PDB entry 6ZXL | electron microscopy, 4.20 A resolution (low resolution: residue-level contacts below are approximate; hydrogen-bond / salt-bridge calls are withheld) | chains B and H of the 10 polymer chains in the assembly

[Chain B]
Name: Protective antigen
Organism: Bacillus anthracis
UniProt: Q68GS1 (Q68GS1_BACAN); residues 0-735 here correspond to UniProt positions 1-736 (UniProt number = residue number + 1)
Sequence (759 residues; each row starts with the number of its first residue; numbers below 1 keep their minus sign (Met-23 is residue -23)):
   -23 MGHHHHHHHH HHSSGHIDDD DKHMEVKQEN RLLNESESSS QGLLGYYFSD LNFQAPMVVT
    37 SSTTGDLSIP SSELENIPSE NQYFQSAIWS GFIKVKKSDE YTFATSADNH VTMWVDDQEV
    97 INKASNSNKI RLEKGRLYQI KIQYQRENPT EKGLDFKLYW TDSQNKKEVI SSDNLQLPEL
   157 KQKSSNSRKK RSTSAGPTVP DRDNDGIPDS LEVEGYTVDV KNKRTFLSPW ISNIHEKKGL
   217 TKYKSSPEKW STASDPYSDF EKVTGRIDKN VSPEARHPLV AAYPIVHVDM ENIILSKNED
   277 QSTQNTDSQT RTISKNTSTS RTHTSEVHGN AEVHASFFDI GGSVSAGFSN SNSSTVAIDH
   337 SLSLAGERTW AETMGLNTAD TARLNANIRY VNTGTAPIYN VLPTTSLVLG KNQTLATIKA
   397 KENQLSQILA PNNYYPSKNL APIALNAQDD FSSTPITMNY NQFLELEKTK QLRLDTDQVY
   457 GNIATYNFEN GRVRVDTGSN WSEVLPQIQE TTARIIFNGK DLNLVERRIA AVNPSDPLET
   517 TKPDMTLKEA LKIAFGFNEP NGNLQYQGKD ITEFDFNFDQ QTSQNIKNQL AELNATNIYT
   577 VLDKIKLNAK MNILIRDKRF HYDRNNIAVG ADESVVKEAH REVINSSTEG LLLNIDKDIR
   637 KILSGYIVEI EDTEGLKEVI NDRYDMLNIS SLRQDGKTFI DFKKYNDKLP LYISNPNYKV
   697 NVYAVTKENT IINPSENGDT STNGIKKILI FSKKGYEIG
Not modelled in the structure: -23 to 172, 275-286, 302-322, 735
Differences from the reference sequence: initiating methionine (-23); expression tag (-22 to -1)

[Chain H]
Name: Lethal factor
Organism: Bacillus anthracis
Notes: EC 3.4.24.83
UniProt: P15917 (LEF_BACAN); residues -32 to 776 here correspond to UniProt positions 1-809 (UniProt number = residue number + 33)
Sequence (809 residues; numbered -32 to 776; the number before each row is that of its first residue; numbers below 1 keep their minus sign (Met-32 is residue -32)):
   -32 MNIKKEFIKV ISMSCLVTAI TLSGPVFIPL VQGAGGHGDV GMHVKEKEKN KDENKRKDEE
    28 RNKTQEEHLK EIMKHIVKIE VKGEEAVKKE AAEKLLEKVP SDVLEMYKAI GGKIYIVDGD
    88 ITKHISLEAL SEDKKKIKDI YGKDALLHEH YVYAKEGYEP VLVIQSSEDY VENTEKALNV
   148 YYEIGKILSR DILSKINQPY QKFLDVLNTI KNASDSDGQD LLFTNQLKEH PTDFSVEFLE
   208 QNSNEVQEVF AKAFAYYIEP QHRDVLQLYA PEAFNYMDKF NEQEINLSLE ELKDQRMLAR
   268 YEKWEKIKQH YQHWSDSLSE EGRGLLKKLQ IPIEPKKDDI IHSLSQEEKE LLKRIQIDSS
   328 DFLSTEEKEF LKKLQIDIRD SLSEEEKELL NRIQVDSSNP LSEKEKEFLK KLKLDIQPYD
   388 INQRLQDTGG LIDSPSINLD VRKQYKRDIQ NIDALLHQSI GSTLYNKIYL YENMNINNLT
   448 ATLGADLVDS TDNTKINRGI FNEFKKNFKY SISSNYMIVD INERPALDNE RLKWRIQLSP
   508 DTRAGYLENG KLILQRNIGL EIKDVQIIKQ SEKEYIRIDA KVVPKSKIDT KIQEAQLNIN
   568 QEWNKALGLP KYTKLITFNV HNRYASNIVE SAYLILNEWK NNIQSDLIKK VTNYLVDGNG
   628 RFVFTDITLP NIAEQYTHQD EIYEQVHSKG LYVPESRSIL LHGPSKGVEL RNDSEGFIHE
   688 FGHAVDDYAG YLLDKNQSDL VTNSKKFIDI FKEEGSNLTS YGRTNEAEFF AEAFRLMHST
   748 DHAERLKVQK NAPKTFQFIN DQIKFIINS
Not modelled in the structure: -32 to 51, 346-368, 774-776
Swiss-Prot annotation at these positions:
  - region: Arg263 to Gln297 (IIA)
  - active site: Glu687 (Proton acceptor)
  - binding site (Zn(2+)): His686, His690, Tyr728, Glu735

[Interface between chain B and chain H]
Contacting residue pairs - 16 pairs, chain B then chain H:
  Val175(B) - Gln228(H)
  Ser186(B) - Thr141(H)
  Leu187(B) - Gln228(H)
  Glu190(B) - Glu142(H)
  Asp195(B) - Tyr236(H)
  Lys197(B) - Asp182(H)
  Lys197(B) - Asp184(H)
  Lys197(B) - Leu235(H)
  Lys197(B) - Tyr236(H)
  Phe202(B) - Tyr236(H)
  Pro205(B) - His229(H)
  Pro205(B) - Val232(H)
  Ile207(B) - Tyr108(H)
  Ser208(B) - Tyr108(H)
  Ile210(B) - Asp184(H)
  Ile210(B) - Asp187(H)
Other interface residues (no listed pair), chain B (16 interface residues in all): Pro184, Ser204, Trp206, Asn209, His211
Other interface residues (no listed pair), chain H (14 interface residues in all): Glu139, Leu188, Tyr223

[Overview]
16 residues of chain B face 14 of chain H across their interface. UniProt lists active-site residue Glu687(H)
and 4 Zn2+-binding residues on chain H.
Here chain B is Protective antigen and chain H is Lethal factor, both from Bacillus anthracis. Entry 6ZXL
(Fully-loaded anthrax lethal toxin in its heptameric pre-pore state and PA7LF(2+1A) arrangement) was
determined by electron microscopy (same publication as 6ZXJ and 6ZXK).
